PDB entry 3EUB | X-ray diffraction, 2.60 A resolution | chains C and L of the 6 polymer chains in the assembly

Chain C (and L):
Protein: Xanthine dehydrogenase/oxidase
From: Bos taurus
Notes: EC 1.17.1.4, 1.17.3.2; chain L of this document is another copy of the same molecule, construct and numbering; everything in this record applies to it too
Reference sequence: P80457 (XDH_BOVIN); residues 571-1332 here = UniProt positions 571-1332
Sequence (762 residues; row label = number of the first residue in the row):
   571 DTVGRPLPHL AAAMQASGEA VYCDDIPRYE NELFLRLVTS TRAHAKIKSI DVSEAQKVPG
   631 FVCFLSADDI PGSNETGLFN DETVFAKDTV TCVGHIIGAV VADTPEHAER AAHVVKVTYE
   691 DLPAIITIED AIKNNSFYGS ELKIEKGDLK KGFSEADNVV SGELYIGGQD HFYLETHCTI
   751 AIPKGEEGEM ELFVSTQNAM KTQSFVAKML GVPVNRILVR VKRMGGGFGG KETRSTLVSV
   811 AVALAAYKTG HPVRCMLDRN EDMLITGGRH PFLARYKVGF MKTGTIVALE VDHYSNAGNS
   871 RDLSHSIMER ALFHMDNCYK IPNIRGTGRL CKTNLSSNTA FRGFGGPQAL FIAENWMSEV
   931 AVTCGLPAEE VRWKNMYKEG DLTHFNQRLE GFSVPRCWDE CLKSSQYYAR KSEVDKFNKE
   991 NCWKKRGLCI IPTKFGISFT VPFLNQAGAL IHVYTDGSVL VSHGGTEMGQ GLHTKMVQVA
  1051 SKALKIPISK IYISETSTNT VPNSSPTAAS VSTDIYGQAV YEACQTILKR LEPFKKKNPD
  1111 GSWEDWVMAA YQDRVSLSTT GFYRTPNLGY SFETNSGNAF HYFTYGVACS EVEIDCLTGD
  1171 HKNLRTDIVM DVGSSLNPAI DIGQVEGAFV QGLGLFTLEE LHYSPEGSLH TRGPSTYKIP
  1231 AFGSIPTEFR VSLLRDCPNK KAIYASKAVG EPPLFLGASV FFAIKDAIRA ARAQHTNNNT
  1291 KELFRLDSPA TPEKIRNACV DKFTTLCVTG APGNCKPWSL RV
Unresolved in the structure: 571, 1325-1332 (chain L: 1316-1332)
UniProt features mapped onto this chain:
  - active site: E1261 (Proton acceptor)
  - binding site (Mo-molybdopterin): Q767, F798, R912, A1079
  - binding site (substrate): E802, R880, F914, T1010
Ligand contacts:
  - hydroxy(dioxo)molybdenum (MOM): Q767, F798, G799, E802, A910, F911, R912, G913, T1077, A1078, A1079, E1261
  - MTE (phosphonic acidmono-(2-amino-5,6-dimercapto-4-oxo-3,7,8a,9,10,10a-hexahydro-4H-8-oxa-1,3,9,10-tetraaza-anthracen-7-ylmethyl)ester): G796, G797, F798, G799, R912, M1038, G1039, Q1040, L1042, T1077, A1078, A1079, S1080, V1081, S1082, T1083, Q1194, G1260, E1261
  - xanthine (XAN): E802, L873, S876, R880, F914, S1008, F1009, T1010, V1011, L1014, A1078, A1079, E1261
From the paper describing this entry:
  - binding site for xanthine: E802, R880
  - catalytic residues: E802, R880 (proposed by the authors, not directly observed)
  - catalytic residues: E1261 (citing earlier work)
  - conformationally variable residues (order/disorder transition): L1316 to N1324

Chain C / chain L interface:
Residue-residue contacts (121; chain C residue first):
  M584(C) - E756(L)
  M584(C) - E757(L)
  E589(C) - G755(L)
  E589(C) - E756(L)
  A590(C) - E756(L)
  V591(C) - K754(L)
  V591(C) - E756(L)  hydrogen bond (backbone-side chain)
  P597(C) - Y599(L)
  R598(C) - Y599(L)
  R598(C) - E600(L)  salt bridge
  Y599(C) - P597(L)
  Y599(C) - R598(L)
  Y599(C) - Y599(L)  hydrogen bond
  Y599(C) - E600(L)
  E600(C) - R598(L)  salt bridge
  E600(C) - Y599(L)
  E600(C) - E600(L)
  K754(C) - V591(L)
  G755(C) - E589(L)
  E756(C) - M584(L)
  E756(C) - E589(L)
  E756(C) - A590(L)
  E756(C) - V591(L)  hydrogen bond (side chain-backbone)
  E756(C) - K792(L)  salt bridge
  E756(C) - R793(L)  salt bridge
  E757(C) - M584(L)
  E757(C) - Y1062(L)
  E759(C) - K792(L)  salt bridge
  E759(C) - Y1062(L)  hydrogen bond
  E759(C) - S1064(L)  hydrogen bond
  E761(C) - R790(L)  salt bridge
  M770(C) - T1025(L)
  Q773(C) - Y1024(L)
  P783(C) - D1026(L)
  P783(C) - S1028(L)
  V784(C) - Y1024(L)  hydrophobic
  V784(C) - D1026(L)  hydrogen bond (backbone-side chain)
  V784(C) - S1028(L)  hydrogen bond (backbone-side chain)
  N785(C) - S1028(L)  hydrogen bond (backbone-side chain)
  N785(C) - V1029(L)  hydrogen bond (side chain-backbone)
  N785(C) - L1030(L)
  N785(C) - K1060(L)
  N785(C) - I1061(L)
  N785(C) - Y1062(L)
  R786(C) - Y1062(L)
  R790(C) - E761(L)  salt bridge
  R790(C) - R790(L)
  K792(C) - E756(L)  salt bridge
  K792(C) - E759(L)  salt bridge
  R793(C) - E756(L)  salt bridge
  P1012(C) - R1124(L)  hydrogen bond (backbone-side chain)
  F1013(C) - Y1121(L)
  F1013(C) - Q1122(L)
  F1013(C) - R1124(L)
  L1014(C) - Y1121(L)
  N1015(C) - R1124(L)  hydrogen bond (backbone-side chain)
  Q1016(C) - Y1121(L)
  Q1016(C) - R1124(L)
  L1020(C) - L1020(L)  hydrophobic
  H1022(C) - N1069(L)  hydrogen bond (side chain-backbone)
  H1022(C) - T1070(L)
  H1022(C) - P1072(L)
  V1023(C) - N1073(L)  hydrogen bond (backbone-side chain)
  Y1024(C) - Q773(L)
  Y1024(C) - V784(L)  hydrophobic
  Y1024(C) - T1068(L)  hydrogen bond (side chain-backbone)
  Y1024(C) - P1072(L)  hydrophobic
  Y1024(C) - N1073(L)
  T1025(C) - M770(L)
  T1025(C) - N1073(L)
  D1026(C) - P783(L)
  D1026(C) - V784(L)  hydrogen bond (side chain-backbone)
  S1028(C) - P783(L)
  S1028(C) - V784(L)  hydrogen bond (side chain-backbone)
  S1028(C) - N785(L)  hydrogen bond (side chain-backbone)
  V1029(C) - N785(L)  hydrogen bond (backbone-side chain)
  L1030(C) - N785(L)
  K1060(C) - N785(L)  hydrogen bond (backbone-side chain)
  I1061(C) - N785(L)
  Y1062(C) - E757(L)
  Y1062(C) - E759(L)  hydrogen bond
  Y1062(C) - N785(L)
  Y1062(C) - R786(L)
  S1064(C) - E759(L)  hydrogen bond
  T1068(C) - Y1024(L)  hydrogen bond (backbone-side chain)
  N1069(C) - H1022(L)  hydrogen bond (backbone-side chain)
  N1069(C) - T1070(L)
  T1070(C) - H1022(L)  hydrogen bond (backbone-side chain)
  T1070(C) - N1069(L)
  P1072(C) - H1022(L)
  P1072(C) - Y1024(L)  hydrophobic
  P1072(C) - S1128(L)
  N1073(C) - V1023(L)  hydrogen bond (side chain-backbone)
  N1073(C) - Y1024(L)
  N1073(C) - T1025(L)
  N1073(C) - Y1121(L)
  N1073(C) - L1127(L)
  Y1121(C) - M770(L)
  Y1121(C) - F1013(L)
  Y1121(C) - L1014(L)
  Y1121(C) - Q1016(L)
  Y1121(C) - N1073(L)
  Q1122(C) - F1013(L)
  D1123(C) - R1134(L)  hydrogen bond (backbone-side chain)
  R1124(C) - P1012(L)  hydrogen bond (side chain-backbone)
  R1124(C) - F1013(L)
  R1124(C) - N1015(L)  hydrogen bond (side chain-backbone)
  R1124(C) - Q1016(L)
  R1124(C) - F1132(L)
  R1124(C) - R1134(L)
  R1124(C) - T1135(L)  hydrogen bond (side chain-backbone)
  S1126(C) - F1132(L)
  L1127(C) - N1073(L)
  S1128(C) - P1072(L)
  T1130(C) - S1128(L)
  T1130(C) - T1129(L)
  F1132(C) - R1124(L)
  F1132(C) - S1126(L)
  R1134(C) - D1123(L)  hydrogen bond (side chain-backbone)
  R1134(C) - R1124(L)
  T1135(C) - R1124(L)  hydrogen bond (backbone-side chain)
Other interface residues (no listed pair), chain C (63 interface residues in all): N601, L788, E1065, V1125, T1129, L1138
Other interface residues (no listed pair), chain L (62 interface residues in all): N601, L788, V1125, T1130, L1138

Summary:
Chain C and chain L form an interface of 63 and 62 residues respectively, with 31 hydrogen bonds and 10 salt
bridges. Polar pairs include R598(C)-E600(L), E756(C)-K792(L) and E756(C)-R793(L). Bound to chain C: compound
MTE, hydroxy(dioxo)molybdenum and xanthine. The paper reports catalytic residues E802(C), R880(C) and
E1261(C); a binding site for xanthine at E802(C) and R880(C).
Chain C and chain L are both Xanthine dehydrogenase/oxidase (Bos taurus); the structure, Crystal Structure of
Desulfo-Xanthine Oxidase with Xanthine, was determined by X-ray diffraction (same publication as 3ETR).
